PDB entry 7CZF | X-ray diffraction, 3.20 A resolution | chains B and C of the 3 polymer chains in the assembly

# Chain B
Name: Envelope glycoprotein H
Organism: Human herpesvirus 8
Reference sequence: Q98142 (Q98142_HHV8); residues 22-698 here = UniProt positions 22-698
Amino-acid sequence (677 residues; row label = number of the first residue in the row):
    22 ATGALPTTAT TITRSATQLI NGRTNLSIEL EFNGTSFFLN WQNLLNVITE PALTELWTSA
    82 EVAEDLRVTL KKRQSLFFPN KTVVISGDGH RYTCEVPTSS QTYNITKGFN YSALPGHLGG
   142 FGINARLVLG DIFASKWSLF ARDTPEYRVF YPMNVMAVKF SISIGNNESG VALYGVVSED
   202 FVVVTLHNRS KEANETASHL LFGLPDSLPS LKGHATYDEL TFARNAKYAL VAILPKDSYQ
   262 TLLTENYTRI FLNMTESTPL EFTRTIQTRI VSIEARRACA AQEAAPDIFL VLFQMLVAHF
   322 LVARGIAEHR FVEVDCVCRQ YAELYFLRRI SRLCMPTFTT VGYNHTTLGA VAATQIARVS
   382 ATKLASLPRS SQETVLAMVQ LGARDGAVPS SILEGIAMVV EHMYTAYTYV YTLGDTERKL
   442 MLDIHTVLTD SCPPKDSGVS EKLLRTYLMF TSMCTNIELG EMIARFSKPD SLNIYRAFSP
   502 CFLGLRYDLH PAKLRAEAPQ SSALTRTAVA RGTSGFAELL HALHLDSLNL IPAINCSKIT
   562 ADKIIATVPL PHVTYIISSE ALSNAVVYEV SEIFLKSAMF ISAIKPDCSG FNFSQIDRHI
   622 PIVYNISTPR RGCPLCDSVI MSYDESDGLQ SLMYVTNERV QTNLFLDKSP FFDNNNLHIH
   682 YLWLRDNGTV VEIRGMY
Not modelled in the structure: 22-35, 514-532
Disulfides: C115-C337, C300-C355, C475-C502, C557-C609, C634-C637
Glycans and other covalent adducts: N-acetylglucosamine (NAG) linked to N46, N125, N209, N267, N274, N365, N688; glycan linked to N54

# Chain C
Name: Envelope glycoprotein L
Organism: Human herpesvirus 8
Reference sequence: Q76RG7 (Q76RG7_HHV8); numbering as in UniProt (aligned over 21-167)
Amino-acid sequence (157 residues; row label = number of the first residue in the row):
    17 DGIQYVALPC CAIQASAAST LPLFFAVHSI HFADPNHCNG VCIAKLRSKT GDITVETCVN
    77 GFNLRSFLVA VVRRLGSWAS QENLRLLWYL QRSLTAYTVG FNATTADSSI HNVNIIIISV
   137 GKAMNRTGSV SGSQTRAKSS SRRAHAGQKG KHHHHHH
Not modelled in the structure: 131-173
Sequence notes: expression tag (17-20, 168-173)
Disulfides: C26-C54, C27-C74
Glycans and other covalent adducts: N-acetylglucosamine (NAG) linked to N118

# Chain B / chain C interface
Pairs across the interface (108; chain B residue first):
  I41(B) - L39(C)  hydrophobic
  I41(B) - F41(C)
  I41(B) - A42(C)  hydrophobic
  N42(B) - F41(C)
  R44(B) - F41(C)  hydrogen bond (side chain-backbone)
  R44(B) - A42(C)
  R44(B) - V43(C)  hydrogen bond (side chain-backbone)
  R44(B) - H44(C)  hydrogen bond
  L47(B) - F40(C)  hydrophobic
  L47(B) - V43(C)
  L47(B) - H44(C)
  S48(B) - H44(C)  hydrogen bond (side chain-backbone)
  S48(B) - S45(C)  hydrogen bond
  S48(B) - I46(C)  hydrogen bond (backbone-backbone)
  I49(B) - I46(C)  hydrophobic
  I49(B) - F48(C)  hydrophobic
  I49(B) - L84(C)  hydrophobic
  I49(B) - L102(C)  hydrophobic
  E50(B) - I19(C)
  E50(B) - S45(C)
  E50(B) - H47(C)  salt bridge
  E50(B) - F48(C)  hydrogen bond (backbone-backbone)
  L51(B) - I19(C)
  L51(B) - F48(C)  hydrophobic
  L51(B) - Y105(C)
  E52(B) - Y21(C)
  E52(B) - V22(C)
  E52(B) - H47(C)  salt bridge
  E52(B) - F48(C)
  F53(B) - P25(C)  hydrophobic
  F53(B) - D50(C)
  F53(B) - H53(C)
  G55(B) - I19(C)
  G55(B) - Y21(C)
  T56(B) - I19(C)
  F58(B) - R101(C)
  F58(B) - L102(C)  hydrophobic
  F59(B) - N99(C)
  L60(B) - L102(C)  hydrophobic
  W62(B) - F40(C)
  W62(B) - F41(C)  hydrophobic
  L65(B) - V87(C)  hydrophobic
  L66(B) - F41(C)  hydrophobic
  V68(B) - L91(C)  hydrophobic
  V68(B) - W94(C)  hydrophobic
  I69(B) - V87(C)
  I69(B) - R90(C)
  I69(B) - L91(C)  hydrophobic
  E71(B) - F41(C)
  L74(B) - F41(C)  hydrophobic
  T75(B) - F41(C)
  L77(B) - F83(C)
  L77(B) - A86(C)  hydrophobic
  W78(B) - L37(C)
  W78(B) - P38(C)  hydrogen bond (side chain-backbone)
  W78(B) - L39(C)
  W78(B) - F40(C)  hydrophobic
  W78(B) - L62(C)  hydrophobic
  W78(B) - L80(C)  hydrophobic
  W78(B) - F83(C)  hydrophobic
  A81(B) - N79(C)  hydrogen bond (backbone-side chain)
  A81(B) - F83(C)  hydrophobic
  E82(B) - N79(C)  hydrogen bond (backbone-side chain)
  V83(B) - L37(C)  hydrophobic
  V83(B) - V75(C)
  V83(B) - N76(C)  hydrogen bond (backbone-backbone)
  V83(B) - N79(C)
  V83(B) - L80(C)  hydrophobic
  A84(B) - I29(C)
  A84(B) - A33(C)
  A84(B) - A34(C)
  A84(B) - L37(C)  hydrophobic
  E85(B) - I29(C)
  E85(B) - N76(C)  hydrogen bond (backbone-side chain)
  E85(B) - N79(C)  hydrogen bond
  D86(B) - N76(C)
  D86(B) - S124(C)
  L87(B) - I29(C)  hydrophobic
  L87(B) - C58(C)
  L87(B) - N76(C)
  L87(B) - F78(C)  hydrophobic
  L87(B) - A122(C)
  L87(B) - S124(C)
  R88(B) - D123(C)  salt bridge
  T90(B) - N76(C)
  T90(B) - N79(C)
  T90(B) - F117(C)
  L91(B) - F117(C)
  L91(B) - N118(C)
  L91(B) - A119(C)
  Y172(B) - N79(C)  hydrogen bond (side chain-backbone)
  Y172(B) - S82(C)  hydrogen bond
  Y172(B) - F83(C)  hydrogen bond (side chain-backbone)
  P173(B) - R90(C)  hydrogen bond (backbone-side chain)
  M174(B) - R90(C)
  P226(B) - R89(C)  hydrogen bond (backbone-side chain)
  D227(B) - R89(C)  hydrogen bond (backbone-side chain)
  L229(B) - R89(C)  hydrogen bond (backbone-side chain)
  S231(B) - A86(C)
  S231(B) - R89(C)
  S231(B) - R90(C)  hydrogen bond
  L232(B) - S82(C)
  K233(B) - S82(C)
  G234(B) - F78(C)
  G234(B) - N79(C)
  G234(B) - S82(C)  hydrogen bond (backbone-side chain)
  Y238(B) - R89(C)
  E240(B) - T114(C)
Also at the interface, not in a pair above, chain B (55 interface residues in all): T38, S57, N64, R94, S228, P230, T237, D239
Also at the interface, not in a pair above, chain C (53 interface residues in all): Q20, A49, I59, E98, T111

# Overview
The interface between chain B and chain C involves 55 residues on one side and 53 on the other, with 22
hydrogen bonds and 3 salt bridges. Among the polar pairs are E50(B)-H47(C), E52(B)-H47(C) and R88(B)-D123(C).
Chain B is Envelope glycoprotein H and chain C is Envelope glycoprotein L, both from Human herpesvirus 8; the
structure, Crystal structure of Kaposi Sarcoma associated herpesvirus (KSHV ) gHgL in complex with the ligand
binding ..., was determined by X-ray diffraction (same publication as 7CZE).
